6Z5R - chains M and T of the 35 polymer chains in the assembly; structure by electron microscopy, 2.80 A resolution.

[Chain M]
Molecule: Reaction center protein M chain
Organism: Rhodopseudomonas palustris (strain ATCC BAA-98 / CGA009)
Reference sequence: A0A4Z7 (A0A4Z7_RHOPA); numbering as in UniProt (aligned over 1-307)
Chain sequence (307 residues; numbered 1 to 307; the number before each row is that of its first residue):
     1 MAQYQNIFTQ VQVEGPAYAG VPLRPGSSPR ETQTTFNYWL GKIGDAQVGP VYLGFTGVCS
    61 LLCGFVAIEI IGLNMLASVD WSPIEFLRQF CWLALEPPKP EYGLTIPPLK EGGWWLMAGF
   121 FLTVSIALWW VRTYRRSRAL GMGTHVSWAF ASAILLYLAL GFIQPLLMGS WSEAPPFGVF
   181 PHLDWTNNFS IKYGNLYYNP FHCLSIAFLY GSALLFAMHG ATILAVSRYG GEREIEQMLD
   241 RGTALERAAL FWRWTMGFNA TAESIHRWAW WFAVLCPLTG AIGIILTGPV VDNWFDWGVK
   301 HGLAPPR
Unresolved in the structure: 1
Metal / ion sites: Fe ion: His219, Glu234, His266 (shared with 2 residues of chain L)
Residues lining bound ligands:
  - 6PL ((4S,7R)-4-hydroxy-N,N,N-trimethyl-9-oxo-7-[(palmitoyloxy)methyl]-3,5,8-trioxa-4-phosphahexacosan-1-aminium 4-oxide), molecule 1: Leu155, Ile163, Leu167, Leu278, Ile285
  - 6PL, molecule 2: Leu167, Ile282, Ile285, Leu286, Gly288, Pro289, Val290, Asp292
  - 6PL, molecule 3: Pro200, Leu204, Ala207, Trp297, His301, Gly302, Leu303
  - bacteriochlorophyll a (BCL), molecule 1: Leu40, Tyr157, Leu160, Pro175, Val179, His182, Leu183, Thr186
  - bacteriochlorophyll a (BCL), molecule 2: Phe55, Cys59, Leu128
  - bacteriochlorophyll a (BCL), molecule 3: Ile68, Ile71, Leu122, Ile126, Phe150, Ala153, Leu156, Tyr157, Leu160, Phe177, Trp185, Thr186, Asn187, Phe189, Ser190, Leu196, Tyr197, His202, Ser205, Ile206, Leu209, Tyr210, Cys276, Gly280, Ala281, Ile284
  - bacteriochlorophyll a (BCL), molecule 4: Thr186, Tyr197, Tyr210
  - bacteriochlorophyll a (BCL), molecule 5: Tyr197, His202, Cys203, Ile206, Ala207, Tyr210, Gly211, Leu214
  - bacteriopheophytin a (BPH), molecule 1: Val51, Ser60, Leu61, Gly64, Phe65, Ile68, Leu122, Ser125, Ile126, Trp129, Thr133, Val146, Ala149, Phe150, Ala153, Ala273, Pro277
  - bacteriopheophytin a (BPH), molecule 2: Tyr210, Ala213, Leu214, Ala217, Met218, Trp252, Thr255, Met256
  - QAK ((6R,10S,14R,19R,23S,24E,27S,28E)-2,6,10,14,19,23,27,31-octamethyldotriaconta-24,28-dien-2-ol): Ile68, Glu69, Ile71, Gly72, Leu73, Met75, Leu76, Phe86, Phe90, Trp115, Leu116, Gly119, Phe120, Thr123, Tyr157, Leu160, Gly161, Phe162, Trp171, Pro175, Pro176, Phe177, Gly178, Val179, His182
  - ubiquinone-10 (U10), molecule 1: Phe55, Thr56, Cys59, Leu62, Cys63, Phe65, Val66, Glu69, Ile70, Leu73, Trp114, Phe120, Phe121, Thr123, Val124, Ala127, Leu128, Val131, Arg135
  - ubiquinone-10 (U10), molecule 2: Ile68, Leu87, Phe90, Cys91, Trp92, Val179
  - ubiquinone-10 (U10), molecule 3: Leu214, Leu215, Met218, His219, Thr222, Ile223, Leu245, Ala248, Ala249, Trp252, Met256, Phe258, Asn259, Ala260, Thr261, Ile265, Trp268, Phe272

[Chain T]
Molecule: Light-harvesting complex 1 alpha chain
Organism: Rhodopseudomonas palustris (strain ATCC BAA-98 / CGA009)
Reference sequence: Q6N9L4 (Q6N9L4_RHOPA); residue numbers follow UniProt; this construct covers 1-48
Chain sequence (48 residues; numbered 1 to 48; the number before each row is that of its first residue):
     1 MWRIWLLFDP RRALVLLFVF LFGLAIIIHF ILLSTSRFNW LDGPRAAK
Modified residues: Met1 (N-formylmethionine; FME)
Residues lining bound ligands:
  - bacteriochlorophyll a (BCL), molecule 1: Leu16, Phe20, Ile28
  - bacteriochlorophyll a (BCL), molecule 2: Phe18, Val19, Leu21, Phe22, Ala25, His29, Leu32, Phe38, Trp40
  - bacteriochlorophyll a (BCL), molecule 3: Leu21, Leu24, Ala25, Ile28, His29, Leu32, Phe38
  - spirilloxanthin (CRT), molecule 1: Met1, Arg3, Ile4, Leu6, Leu7
  - spirilloxanthin (CRT), molecule 2: Leu14, Leu17, Phe18, Phe20, Leu21, Leu24, Ile27, Ile28, Ile31
  - spirilloxanthin (CRT), molecule 3: Phe22, Ala25, Ile26, His29, Phe30, Leu33
  - ubiquinone-10 (U10): Val19, Phe20, Phe22, Gly23, Leu24, Ile26, Ile27
From the paper describing this entry:
  - binding site for bacteriochlorophyll a: His29

[How chain M and chain T interact]
Contacting residue pairs - 18 pairs, chain M then chain T:
  Phe55(M) with Val15(T), hydrophobic; Val19(T), hydrophobic
  Ile106(M) with Phe30(T), hydrophobic; Leu33(T), hydrophobic; Ser34(T); Arg45(T), hydrogen bond (backbone-side chain)
  Pro107(M) with Ser34(T); Arg45(T)
  Pro108(M) with Ser34(T); Arg45(T)
  Leu109(M) with Ser34(T)
  Gly113(M) with Phe30(T)
  Leu116(M) with Phe30(T), hydrophobic
  Met117(M) with Phe30(T), hydrophobic; Ile31(T), hydrophobic
  Phe120(M) with Ile26(T), hydrophobic
  Phe121(M) with Ile26(T), hydrophobic; Ile27(T), hydrophobic
Also at the interface, not in a pair above, chain M (15 interface residues in all): Val58, Cys59, Val66, Tyr102, Trp114
Also at the interface, not in a pair above, chain T (10 interface residues in all): Leu16

[In short]
15 residues of chain M face 10 of chain T across their interface; the contacts include 1 hydrogen bond. The
hydrogen-bonded pair is Ile106(M)-Arg45(T). One bacteriochlorophyll a molecule and one ubiquinone-10 molecule
are bound between chain M and chain T. The paper reports a binding site for bacteriochlorophyll a at His29(T).
Chain M is Reaction center protein M chain and chain T is Light-harvesting complex 1 alpha chain, both from
Rhodopseudomonas palustris (strain ATCC BAA-98 / CGA009); the structure, RC-LH1(16) complex from
Rhodopseudomonas palustris, was determined by electron microscopy, deposited together with 6Z5S.
